8VNS - chains A and B of the 6 polymer chains in the assembly; structure by X-ray diffraction, 2.11 A resolution.

[Chain A]
Name: Intron-encoded endonuclease I-PpoI
Organism: Physarum polycephalum
Notes: EC 3.1.-.-
UniProtKB: Q94702 (PPO1_PHYPO); residue numbers follow UniProt; this construct covers 2-163
Amino-acid sequence (162 residues; numbered 2 to 163; the number before each row is that of its first residue):
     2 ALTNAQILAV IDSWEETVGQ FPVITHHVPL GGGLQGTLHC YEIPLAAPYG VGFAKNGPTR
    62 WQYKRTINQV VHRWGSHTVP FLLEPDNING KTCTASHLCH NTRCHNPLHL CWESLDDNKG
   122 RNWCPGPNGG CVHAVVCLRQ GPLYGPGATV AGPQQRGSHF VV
Metal / ion sites: Zn2+ site 1: Cys41, Cys100, Cys105, His110; Mn2+: Asn119 (shared with 1 residue of chain D; 1 residue of chain d); Na+: Asn119 (shared with 1 residue of chain D; 1 residue of chain d); Zn2+ site 2: Cys125, Cys132, His134, Cys138
Reported in the primary citation:
  - catalytic residues: His98
  - mutagenesis - H78A/H98A, H98A: decreased catalytic activity
  - mutagenesis - H78A: unchanged catalytic activity

[Chain B]
Name: Intron-encoded endonuclease I-PpoI
Organism: Physarum polycephalum
Notes: EC 3.1.-.-
UniProtKB: Q94702 (PPO1_PHYPO); residues 202-363 here correspond to UniProt positions 2-163 (UniProt number = residue number - 200)
Amino-acid sequence (162 residues; each row starts with the number of its first residue):
   202 ALTNAQILAV IDSWEETVGQ FPVITHHVPL GGGLQGTLHC YEIPLAAPYG VGFAKNGPTR
   262 WQYKRTINQV VHRWGSHTVP FLLEPDNING KTCTASHLCH NTRCHNPLHL CWESLDDNKG
   322 RNWCPGPNGG CVHAVVCLRQ GPLYGPGATV AGPQQRGSHF VV
Metal / ion sites: Zn2+ site 1: Cys241, Cys300, Cys305, His310; Mn2+: Asn319 (shared with 1 residue of chain C; 1 residue of chain c); Na+: Asn319 (shared with 1 residue of chain C; 1 residue of chain c); Zn2+ site 2: Cys325, Cys332, His334, Cys338

[How chain A and chain B interact]
Contacting residue pairs - 116 pairs, chain A then chain B:
  Leu9(A) with Arg357(B)
  Ile12(A) with Arg357(B)
  Asp13(A) with Arg357(B), salt bridge
  Glu16(A) with Gln356(B); Arg357(B), hydrogen bond (side chain-backbone); Gly358(B), hydrogen bond (side chain-backbone); Phe361(B)
  Glu17(A) with His360(B), salt bridge
  Val19(A) with Phe361(B), hydrophobic
  Gly20(A) with Phe361(B)
  Leu39(A) with Val363(B)
  His40(A) with Val362(B); Val363(B), hydrogen bond (side chain-backbone)
  Tyr42(A) with His360(B); Phe361(B); Val362(B), hydrogen bond (side chain-backbone)
  Phe82(A) with Gly353(B)
  Leu84(A) with Arg357(B)
  Glu85(A) with Ala352(B); Gln355(B)
  Pro86(A) with Val351(B)
  Ile89(A) with Ala349(B); Val351(B), hydrophobic
  Asn90(A) with Ala349(B)
  Cys94(A) with Val351(B), hydrophobic
  Asn107(A) with Phe361(B); Val362(B), hydrogen bond (side chain-backbone)
  Pro108(A) with Pro354(B); Gln355(B); Phe361(B), hydrophobic
  Leu109(A) with Pro354(B); Phe361(B); Val362(B); Val363(B)
  His110(A) with Val363(B), hydrogen bond (side chain-backbone)
  Leu111(A) with Gly353(B); Pro354(B)
  Cys112(A) with Ala352(B)
  Trp113(A) with Thr350(B); Val351(B), hydrogen bond (backbone-backbone); Ala352(B), hydrogen bond (backbone-backbone)
  Glu114(A) with Thr350(B), hydrogen bond
  Asp117(A) with Trp324(B); Leu344(B)
  Asp118(A) with Gly348(B); Ala349(B), hydrogen bond (side chain-backbone); Thr350(B)
  Lys120(A) with Trp324(B)
  Gly121(A) with Trp324(B)
  Arg122(A) with Thr350(B), hydrogen bond
  Trp124(A) with Asp317(B), hydrogen bond (side chain-backbone); Gly321(B); Trp324(B), hydrophobic
  Val133(A) with Tyr345(B); Gly346(B); Pro347(B)
  His134(A) with Pro347(B)
  Ala135(A) with Pro347(B), hydrogen bond (backbone-backbone)
  Val136(A) with Thr350(B); Pro354(B)
  Leu144(A) with Asp317(B)
  Tyr145(A) with Val333(B)
  Gly146(A) with Val333(B)
  Pro147(A) with Val333(B); His334(B); Ala335(B), hydrogen bond (backbone-backbone)
  Gly148(A) with Asp318(B)
  Ala149(A) with Ile289(B); Asn290(B); Asp318(B), hydrogen bond (backbone-side chain)
  Thr150(A) with Cys312(B); Trp313(B); Glu314(B), hydrogen bond; Asp318(B); Arg322(B); Val336(B)
  Val151(A) with Glu285(B); Pro286(B), hydrophobic; Ile289(B), hydrophobic; Cys294(B), hydrophobic; Trp313(B), hydrogen bond (backbone-backbone)
  Ala152(A) with Glu285(B); Cys312(B); Trp313(B), hydrogen bond (backbone-backbone)
  Gly153(A) with Phe282(B); Leu311(B)
  Pro154(A) with Leu299(B), hydrophobic; Pro308(B); Leu309(B); Leu311(B)
  Gln155(A) with Pro281(B); Pro308(B)
  Gln156(A) with Glu216(B)
  Arg157(A) with Leu209(B); Ile212(B); Asp213(B), salt bridge; Glu216(B), hydrogen bond (backbone-side chain)
  Gly158(A) with Glu216(B), hydrogen bond (backbone-side chain)
  His160(A) with Glu217(B), salt bridge; Tyr242(B), hydrogen bond (backbone-side chain)
  Phe161(A) with Glu216(B); Val219(B), hydrophobic; Gly220(B); Tyr242(B); Asn307(B); Pro308(B), hydrophobic; Leu309(B)
  Val162(A) with His240(B); Tyr242(B), hydrogen bond (backbone-side chain); Asn307(B), hydrogen bond (backbone-side chain); Leu309(B)
  Val163(A) with Leu239(B); His240(B), hydrogen bond (backbone-side chain); Leu309(B); His310(B), hydrogen bond (backbone-side chain); Leu339(B), hydrophobic
Other interface residues (no listed pair), chain A (56 interface residues in all): Leu99, Leu139
Other interface residues (no listed pair), chain B (56 interface residues in all): Lys320

[In short]
Chain A and chain B each contribute 56 residues to their interface; the contacts include 25 hydrogen bonds and
4 salt bridges. Polar contacts include Asp13(A)-Arg357(B), Glu17(A)-His360(B) and Arg157(A)-Asp213(B).
Cys41(A), Cys100(A), Cys105(A) and His110(A) form the Zn2+ site 1. From the paper: the catalytic residue
His98(A); H78A/H98A and H98A of chain A reduce catalytic activity.
Both chains are Intron-encoded endonuclease I-PpoI (Physarum polycephalum). Entry 8VNS (Homing endonuclease
I-PpoI-DNA complex:reaction at pH6.0 (K+ MES) with 200 mM Mn2+ for 600s) was determined by X-ray diffraction
together with 8VMO, 8VMP, 8VMQ, 8VMR, 8VMS, 8VMT and 35 further entries from the same study.
